6VQB - chains A and E of the 16 polymer chains in the assembly; structure by electron microscopy, 3.60 A resolution.

== Chain A ==
Name: ATPase H+-transporting V1 subunit A
Source organism: Rattus norvegicus
Reference sequence: D4A133 (D4A133_RAT); residue numbers follow UniProt; this construct covers 1-617
Amino-acid sequence (617 residues; numbered 1 to 617; the number before each row is that of its first residue):
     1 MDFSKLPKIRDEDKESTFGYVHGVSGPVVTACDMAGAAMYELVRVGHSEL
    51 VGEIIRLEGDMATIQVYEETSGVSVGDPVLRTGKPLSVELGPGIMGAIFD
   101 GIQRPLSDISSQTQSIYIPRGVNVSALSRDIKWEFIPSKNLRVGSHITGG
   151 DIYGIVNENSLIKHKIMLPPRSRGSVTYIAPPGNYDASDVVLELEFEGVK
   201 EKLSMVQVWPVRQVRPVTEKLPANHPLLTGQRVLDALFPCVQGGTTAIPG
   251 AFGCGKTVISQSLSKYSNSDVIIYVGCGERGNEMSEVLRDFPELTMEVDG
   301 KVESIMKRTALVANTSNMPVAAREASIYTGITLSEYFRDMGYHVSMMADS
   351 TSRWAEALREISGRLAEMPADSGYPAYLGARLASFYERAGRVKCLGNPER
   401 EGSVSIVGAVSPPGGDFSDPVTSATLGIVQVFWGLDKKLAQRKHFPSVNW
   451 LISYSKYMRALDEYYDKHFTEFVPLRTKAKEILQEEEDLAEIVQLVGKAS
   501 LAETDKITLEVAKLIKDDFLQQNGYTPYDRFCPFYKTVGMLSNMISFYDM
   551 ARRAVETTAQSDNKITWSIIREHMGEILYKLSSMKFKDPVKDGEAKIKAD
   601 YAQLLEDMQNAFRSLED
Not modelled in the structure: 1-16, 617
Small-molecule neighbours: ADP (adenosine-5'-diphosphate): Gln231, Ala251, Phe252, Gly253, Cys254, Gly255, Lys256, Thr257, Val258, Phe445, Pro446, Gln522, Asn523, Gly524, Tyr525

== Chain E ==
Name: V-type proton ATPase subunit B, brain isoform
Source organism: Rattus norvegicus
Reference sequence: P62815 (VATB2_RAT); residue numbers follow UniProt; this construct covers 1-511
Amino-acid sequence (511 residues; numbered 1 to 511; the number before each row is that of its first residue):
     1 MALRAMRGIVNGAAPELPVPTGGPMAGAREQALAVSRNYLSQPRLTYKTV
    51 SGVNGPLVILDHVKFPRYAEIVHLTLPDGTKRSGQVLEVSGSKAVVQVFE
   101 GTSGIDAKKTSCEFTGDILRTPVSEDMLGRVFNGSGKPIDRGPVVLAEDF
   151 LDIMGQPINPQCRIYPEEMIQTGISAIDGMNSIARGQKIPIFSAAGLPHN
   201 EIAAQICRQAGLVKKSKDVVDYSEENFAIVFAAMGVNMETARFFKSDFEE
   251 NGSMDNVCLFLNLANDPTIERIITPRLALTTAEFLAYQCEKHVLVILTDM
   301 SSYAEALREVSAAREEVPGRRGFPGYMYTDLATIYERAGRVEGRNGSITQ
   351 IPILTMPNDDITHPIPDLTGYITEGQIYVDRQLHNRQIYPPINVLPSLSR
   401 LMKSAIGEGMTRKDHADVSNQLYACYAIGKDVQAMKAVVGEEALTSDDLL
   451 YLEFLQKFEKNFITQGPYENRTVYETLDIGWQLLRIFPKEMLKRIPQSTL
   501 SEFYPRDSAKH
Not modelled in the structure: 1-38, 216-224, 507-511

== Interface between chain A and chain E ==
Contacting residue pairs (55):
  Ala35(A) - Ala107(E)
  Ala35(A) - Lys108(E)
  Gly36(A) - Asp106(E)
  Gly36(A) - Lys108(E)
  Ala37(A) - Asp106(E)
  Ala37(A) - Ala107(E)
  Ala38(A) - Gly104(E)
  Ala38(A) - Ile105(E)
  Ala38(A) - Asp106(E)
  Met39(A) - Val53(E)  hydrophobic
  Met39(A) - Thr102(E)
  Met39(A) - Gly104(E)
  Met39(A) - Ile105(E)  hydrogen bond (backbone-backbone)
  Tyr40(A) - Ser103(E)
  Arg56(A) - Val53(E)
  Arg56(A) - Asn54(E)
  Leu57(A) - Gly52(E)
  Leu57(A) - Val53(E)  hydrogen bond (backbone-backbone)
  Leu57(A) - Ile105(E)
  Leu57(A) - Asp106(E)
  Leu57(A) - Ala107(E)
  Glu58(A) - Ser51(E)
  Gly59(A) - Ser51(E)  hydrogen bond (backbone-backbone)
  Gly59(A) - Ala107(E)
  Lys220(A) - Met238(E)
  Lys220(A) - Arg242(E)  hydrogen bond (backbone-side chain)
  Leu221(A) - Arg242(E)  hydrogen bond (backbone-side chain)
  Pro222(A) - Arg242(E)
  Met368(A) - Ala312(E)
  Met368(A) - Glu316(E)
  Ala370(A) - Arg308(E)
  Asp371(A) - Arg321(E)  salt bridge
  Ala376(A) - Arg308(E)  hydrogen bond (backbone-side chain)
  Ala376(A) - Glu309(E)
  Tyr377(A) - Glu309(E)
  Ala380(A) - Thr268(E)
  Ala383(A) - Ala264(E)
  Glu387(A) - Asn237(E)
  Glu387(A) - Met238(E)  hydrogen bond (side chain-backbone)
  Glu387(A) - Ala264(E)
  Glu387(A) - Asn265(E)
  Ser418(A) - Asn358(E)
  Ser423(A) - Asn358(E)
  Leu426(A) - Ala195(E)
  Gly427(A) - Ala195(E)
  Gln430(A) - Asn237(E)
  Gln430(A) - Glu239(E)
  Tyr457(A) - Glu239(E)  hydrogen bond
  Glu491(A) - Ala437(E)
  Ile492(A) - Lys436(E)
  Ile492(A) - Ala437(E)
  Leu495(A) - Ala437(E)
  Leu495(A) - Val438(E)
  Ser500(A) - Glu441(E)
  Ser500(A) - Glu442(E)
Interface residues without a listed pair, chain A (37 interface residues in all): Ala366, Ser384, Phe417, Leu451, Tyr454, Lys456
Interface residues without a listed pair, chain E (36 interface residues in all): Gly55, Gly196, Glu315, Pro357, Asn385, Gly440

== Summary ==
37 residues of chain A and 36 residues of chain E are in contact; the contacts include 8 hydrogen bonds and 1
salt bridge. Among the polar pairs are Asp371(A)-Arg321(E), Lys220(A)-Arg242(E) and Leu221(A)-Arg242(E). Bound
to chain A: ADP.
Here chain A is ATPase H+-transporting V1 subunit A and chain E is V-type proton ATPase subunit B, brain
isoform, both from Rattus norvegicus. Entry 6VQB (Mammalian V-ATPase from rat brain soluble V1 region
rotational state 2 with SidK and ADP (from ...) was determined by electron microscopy together with 6VQ9,
6VQA, 6VQI, 6VQJ and 6VQK from the same study.
